Entry 8PR1 (electron microscopy, 8.20 A resolution (very low resolution: no residue pairs are listed; an interface is given only as per-side residue counts)); this record covers chains D and E of the 12 polymer chains in the assembly.

Chain D (and E):
Molecule: Dynein light chain 1, cytoplasmic
Organism: Homo sapiens
Notes: chain E of this document is another copy of the same molecule, construct and numbering; everything in this record applies to it too
UniProtKB: P63167 (DYL1_HUMAN); numbering as in UniProt (aligned over 1-89)
Sequence (89 residues; row label = number of the first residue in the row):
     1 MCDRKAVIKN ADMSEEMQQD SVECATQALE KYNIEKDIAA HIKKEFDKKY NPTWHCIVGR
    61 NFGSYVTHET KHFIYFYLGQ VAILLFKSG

Interface between chain D and chain E:
At this resolution (8 A) residue pairs are not listed: 16 residues of chain D and 18 of chain E lie at the interface.

Overview:
Chain D and chain E form an interface of 16 and 18 residues respectively.
Chain D and chain E are both Dynein light chain 1, cytoplasmic (Homo sapiens); the structure, Cytoplasmic
dynein-B heavy chain bound to IC-LC tower, was determined by electron microscopy together with 8PQW, 8PQY,
8PQZ, 8PR0, 8PR2, 8PR3 and 8PR4 from the same study.
